Entry 7VYM (electron microscopy, 3.68 A resolution); this record covers chains B and D of the 5 polymer chains in the assembly.

[Chain B]
Molecule: Capsid protein VP2
From: Coxsackievirus B3
Sequence (263 residues; row label = number of the first residue in the row):
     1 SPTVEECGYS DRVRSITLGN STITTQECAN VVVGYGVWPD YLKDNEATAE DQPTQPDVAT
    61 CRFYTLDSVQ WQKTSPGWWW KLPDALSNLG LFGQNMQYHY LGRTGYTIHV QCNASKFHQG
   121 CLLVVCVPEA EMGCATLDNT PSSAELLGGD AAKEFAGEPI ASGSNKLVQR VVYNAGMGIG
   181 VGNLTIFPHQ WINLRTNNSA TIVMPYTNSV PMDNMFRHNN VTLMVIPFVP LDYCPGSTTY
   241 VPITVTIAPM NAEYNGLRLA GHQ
Not modelled in the structure: 1-7, 263

[Chain D]
Molecule: Capsid protein VP4
From: Coxsackievirus B3
Sequence (68 residues; row label = number of the first residue in the row):
     2 GAQVSTQKTG AHETGLNASG NSIIHYTNIN YYKDAASNSA TRQDFAQDPG KFTEPVKDIM
    62 IKSLPALN
Not modelled in the structure: 14-24

[Interface between chain B and chain D]
Contacting residue pairs - 18 pairs, chain B then chain D:
  Y9(B) with N69(D)
  S10(B) with N69(D), hydrogen bond (side chain-backbone)
  D11(B) with A67(D); N69(D)
  R14(B) with D59(D), salt bridge
  N30(B) with V57(D); D59(D), hydrogen bond; M61(D)
  V31(B) with V57(D); K58(D), hydrogen bond (backbone-backbone)
  V32(B) with P56(D), hydrophobic
  V33(B) with P56(D), hydrogen bond (backbone-backbone); K58(D)
  G34(B) with P56(D)
  Y35(B) with K52(D); F53(D), hydrophobic
  W38(B) with K58(D)
  T196(B) with L68(D)
Interface residues without a listed pair, chain B (16 interface residues in all): R12, A29, G36, I186

[Summary]
The interface between chain B and chain D involves 16 residues on one side and 10 on the other, with 4
hydrogen bonds and 1 salt bridge. Polar contacts include R14(B)-D59(D), S10(B)-N69(D) and N30(B)-D59(D).
Here chain B is Capsid protein VP2 and chain D is Capsid protein VP4, both from Coxsackievirus B3. Entry 7VYM
(Coxsackievirus B3 at pH7.4 (VP3-234E) incubation with coxsackievirus and adenovirus receptor for 10min) was
determined by electron microscopy, deposited together with 7VXH, 7VXZ, 7VY0, 7VY5, 7VY6, 7VYK and 3 further
entries.
